PDB entry 8QZ4 | X-ray diffraction, 3.20 A resolution | chains B and C of the 4 polymer chains in the assembly

[Chain B]
Protein: Potassium channel subfamily K member 10
Organism: Homo sapiens
UniProtKB: P57789 (KCNKA_HUMAN), isoform P57789-4; residues 67-340 here = UniProt positions 67-340
Amino-acid sequence (282 residues; each row starts with the number of its first residue):
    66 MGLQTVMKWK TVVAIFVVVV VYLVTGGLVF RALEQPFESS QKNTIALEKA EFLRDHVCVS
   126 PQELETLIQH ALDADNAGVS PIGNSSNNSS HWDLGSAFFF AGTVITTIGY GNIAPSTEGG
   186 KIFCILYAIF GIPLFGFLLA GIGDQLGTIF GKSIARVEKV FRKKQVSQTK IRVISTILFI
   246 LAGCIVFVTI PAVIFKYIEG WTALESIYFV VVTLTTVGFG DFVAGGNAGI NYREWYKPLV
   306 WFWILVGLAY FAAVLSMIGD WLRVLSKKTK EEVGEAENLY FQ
Disordered / not traced: 66-73, 152-153, 294-296, 338-347
Sequence notes: initiating methionine (66); expression tag (341-347)
Swiss-Prot annotation at these positions:
  - binding site (K(+)): Val277
Metal / ion sites: barium ion site 1: Thr172, Ile173, Thr281, Val282 (shared with 4 residues of chain A); barium ion site 2: Gly174, Tyr175, Gly283, Phe284 (shared with 4 residues of chain A); barium ion site 3: Lys229, Gln230

[Chain C]
Protein: Nanobody 76
Organism: Lama glama
Notes: antibody fragment or engineered binder
Amino-acid sequence (123 residues; each row starts with the number of its first residue):
     1 QVQLVESGGG LVQPGRSLRL SCAASGYIFS SATMAWYRQA PGKQRELVAS ITRASNTVYA
    61 DSVKGRFTIS RDNGKNTVYL QMNSLKPEDT AVYYCNVWSR GYWGQGTQVT VSSHHHHHHE
   121 PEA
Disordered / not traced: 113-123
Disulfides: Cys22-Cys95

[Chain B / chain C interface]
Contacting residue pairs (22):
  Gln127(B) with Leu47(C), hydrogen bond (side chain-backbone); Val58(C); Tyr59(C); Ala60(C)
  Glu128(B) with Tyr37(C), hydrogen bond; Leu47(C); Trp98(C), hydrogen bond
  Glu130(B) with Val58(C)
  Thr131(B) with Leu47(C); Ser50(C), hydrogen bond; Val58(C); Trp98(C)
  Leu132(B) with Trp98(C), hydrophobic
  Gln134(B) with Thr52(C); Asn56(C)
  His135(B) with Thr33(C), hydrogen bond; Trp98(C)
  Asp138(B) with Thr52(C), hydrogen bond; Ala54(C); Asn56(C), hydrogen bond
  Ala142(B) with Arg53(C)
  Val144(B) with Arg53(C)
Other interface residues (no listed pair), chain B (11 interface residues in all): Ala139
Other interface residues (no listed pair), chain C (13 interface residues in all): Glu46
From the paper, about this interface:
  - epitope / paratope residues, chain B: Gln127(B)

[In short]
11 residues of chain B face 13 of chain C across their interface; the contacts include 7 hydrogen bonds. Polar
contacts include Gln127(B)-Leu47(C), Glu128(B)-Tyr37(C) and Glu128(B)-Trp98(C). Thr172(B), Ile173(B),
Thr281(B) and Val282(B) coordinate barium ion site 1. UniProt lists K+-binding residue Val277(B) on chain B.
The paper reports the epitope/paratope residue Gln127(B).
Chain B is Potassium channel subfamily K member 10 (Homo sapiens) and chain C is Nanobody 76 (Lama glama); the
structure, Crystal structure of human two pore domain potassium ion channel TREK-2 (K2P10.1) in complex with
an ..., was determined by X-ray diffraction (same publication as 8QZ1, 8QZ2 and 8QZ3).
